PDB entry 1XA9 | X-ray diffraction, 2.50 A resolution | chain A

# Chain A
Name: fluorescent protein FP538
From: Zoanthus sp
Notes: engineered mutation(s): K66M,KYG66(CH6)
UniProt: Q9U6Y4 (GFPL2_ZOASP); aligned to UniProt positions 1-231 over residues 1-231
Chain sequence (229 residues; each row starts with the number of its first residue; note: 2 numbers in that range are skipped by the numbering (no residue carries them; nothing is unmodelled there)):
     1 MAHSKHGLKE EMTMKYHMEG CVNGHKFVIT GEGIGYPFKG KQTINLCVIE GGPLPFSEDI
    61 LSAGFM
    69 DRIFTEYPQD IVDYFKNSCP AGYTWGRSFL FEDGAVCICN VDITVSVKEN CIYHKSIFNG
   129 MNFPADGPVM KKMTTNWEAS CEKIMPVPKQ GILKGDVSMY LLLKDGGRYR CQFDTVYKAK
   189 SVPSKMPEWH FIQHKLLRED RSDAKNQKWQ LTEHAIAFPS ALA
Not modelled in the structure: 1-3, 231
Covalently attached groups: beta-mercaptoethanol (BME) linked to C47; covalent link M66-D69
Modified / non-standard residues: M66 ({(4Z)-2-[(1S)-1-amino-3-(methylsulfanyl)propyl]-4-[(4-hydroxyphenyl)methylidene]-5-oxo-4,5-dihydro-1H-imidazol-1-yl}acetic acid; CH6)
Construct notes: chromophore (66, 66, 66)
Swiss-Prot annotation at these positions:
  - modified residue: F65 (Phenylalanine amide)

# Summary
Chain A is fluorescent protein FP538 (Zoanthus sp); the structure, Crystal structure of yellow fluorescent
protein zFP538 K66M green mutant, was determined by X-ray diffraction together with 1XAE from the same study.
